Entry 5N08 (X-ray diffraction, 3.90 A resolution); this record covers chain A.

# Chain A
Name: HTH-type transcriptional repressor NsrR
From: Streptomyces coelicolor (strain ATCC BAA-471 / A3(2) / M145)
UniProtKB: Q9L132 (NSRR_STRCO); residues 1-148 here = UniProt positions 1-148
Chain sequence (161 residues; row label = number of the first residue in the row):
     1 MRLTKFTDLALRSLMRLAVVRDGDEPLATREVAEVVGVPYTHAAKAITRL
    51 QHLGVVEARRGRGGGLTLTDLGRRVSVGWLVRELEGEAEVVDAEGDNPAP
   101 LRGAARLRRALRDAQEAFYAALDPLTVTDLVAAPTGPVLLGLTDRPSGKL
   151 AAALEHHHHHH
Disordered / not traced: 1, 60-65, 135-161
Construct notes: engineered mutation A93 (Cys in Q9L132), A99 (Cys in Q9L132), A105 (Cys in Q9L132); expression tag (149-161)
Curated features (UniProtKB/Swiss-Prot):
  - DNA-binding region: T29 to H52 (H-T-H motif)
Reported in the primary citation:
  - contacts within the chain: D8-R12 (salt bridge)
  - conformationally variable residues (side-chain flip): D8, R12
  - mutagenesis - D8C: decreased binding to DNA
  - mutagenesis - D8A: abolished binding to DNA

# Summary
From the paper: D8C reduces binding to DNA; conformational variability at D8 and R12.
Chain A is HTH-type transcriptional repressor NsrR (Streptomyces coelicolor (strain ATCC BAA-471 / A3(2) /
M145)); the structure, Structure of the apo form of the NO response regulator NsrR, was determined by X-ray
diffraction.
